PDB entry 8W3R | X-ray diffraction, 4.02 A resolution (low resolution: residue-level contacts below are approximate; hydrogen-bond / salt-bridge calls are withheld) | chains A and F

[Chain A]
Protein: A4 single-chain fragment variable
Source organism: Homo sapiens
Sequence (272 residues; numbered 1 to 255 plus 18 insertion-coded residues; 1 number in that range is skipped by the numbering (no residue carries it; nothing is unmodelled there); the number before each row is that of its first residue; a row labelled like 83A-83C holds insertion residues (83A, then the next letters in order)):
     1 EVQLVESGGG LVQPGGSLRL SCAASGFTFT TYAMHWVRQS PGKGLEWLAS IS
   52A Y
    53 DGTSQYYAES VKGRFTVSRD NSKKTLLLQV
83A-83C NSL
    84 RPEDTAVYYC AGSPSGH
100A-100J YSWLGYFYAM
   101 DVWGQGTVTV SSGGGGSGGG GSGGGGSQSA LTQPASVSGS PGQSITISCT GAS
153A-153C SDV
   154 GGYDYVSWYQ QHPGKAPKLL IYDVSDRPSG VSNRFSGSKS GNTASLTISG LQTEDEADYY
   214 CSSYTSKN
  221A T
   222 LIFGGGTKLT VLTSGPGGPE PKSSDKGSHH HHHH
Disordered / not traced: 114-127, 234-255
Disulfide bonds: Cys22-Cys93, Cys149-Cys214

[Chain F]
Protein: prefusion-stabilized RSV F protein UFCR2-iSS-P2-NQ
Source organism: Homo sapiens
Sequence (507 residues; each row starts with the number of its first residue; note: 39 numbers in that range are skipped by the numbering (no residue carries them; nothing is unmodelled there); numbers below 1 keep their minus sign (Met-3 is residue -3)):
    -3 MGILPSPGMP ALLSLVSLLS VLLMGCVAEQ NITEEFYQST CSAVSKGYLG ALRTGWYTSV
    57 ITIELSNIKE NKCNGTDAKV KLIKQELDKY KNAVTDLQLL MQSTPAT
   143 GSGSAICSGV AVCKVLHLEG EVNKIKSALL STNKAVVSLS NGPSVLTSKV LDLKNYIDKQ
   203 LLPIVNKQSC SIPNIETVIE FQQKNNRLLE ITREFSVNAG VTTPVSTYML TNSELLSLIN
   263 DMPITNDQKK LMSNNVQIVR QQSYSIMCII KEEVLAYVVQ LPLYGVIDTP CWKLHTSPLC
   323 TTNTKEGSNI CLTRTDRGWY CDNAGSVSFF PQAETCKVQS NRVFCDTMNS LTLPSEVNLC
   383 NVDIFNPKYD CKIMTSKTDV SSSVITSLGA IVSCYGKTKC TASNKNRGII KTFSNGCDYV
   443 SNKGVDTVSV GNTLYCVNKQ EGQSLYVKGE PIINFYDPLV FPSNQFDASI SQVNEKINQS
   503 LAFIRKSDEL LASGYIPEAP RDGQAYVRKD GEWVLLSTFL
Disordered / not traced: -3 to 25, 510-542
Disulfide bonds: Cys37-Cys439, Cys69-Cys212, Cys149-Cys458, Cys155-Cys290, Cys313-Cys343, Cys322-Cys333, Cys358-Cys367, Cys382-Cys393, Cys416-Cys422
Glycans and other covalent adducts: N-acetylglucosamine (NAG) linked to Asn500
From the paper describing this entry:
  - contacts within the chain: Asn486-Gln487 (hydrogen bond)

[How chain A and chain F interact]
Pairs across the interface (42; chain A residue first):
  Tyr52A(A) with Lys168(F); Glu294(F); Glu295(F)
  Asp53(A) with Lys168(F); Lys196(F); Glu295(F)
  Thr55(A) with Glu60(F); Leu172(F); Lys196(F)
  Tyr58(A) with Asn197(F); Lys201(F)
  His100(A) with Asn63(F); Glu294(F); Glu295(F)
  Tyr100A(A) with Asn63(F); Lys65(F); Glu295(F)
  Ser100B(A) with Lys196(F); Asp200(F); Glu295(F)
  Trp100C(A) with Asp200(F); Leu204(F); Pro205(F); Asn208(F)
  Tyr100F(A) with Ile64(F); Lys65(F); Glu66(F); Leu204(F); Asn208(F)
  Gly155(A) with Lys209(F); Gln210(F)
  Tyr156(A) with Pro205(F); Asn208(F); Lys209(F)
  Asp157(A) with Gln210(F)
  Tyr158(A) with Asn208(F)
  Lys192(A) with Gln210(F)
  Tyr217(A) with Pro205(F)
  Ser219(A) with Pro205(F)
  Asn221(A) with Asp200(F); Lys201(F); Pro205(F)
Also at the interface, not in a pair above, chain A (19 interface residues in all): Thr30, Gly54
Also at the interface, not in a pair above, chain F (20 interface residues in all): Asn165, Ile206
From the paper, about this interface:
  - interface residues, chain F: Asn63(F), Lys65(F), Lys168(F), Lys196(F), Asn197(F), Asp200(F), Leu204(F), Pro205(F), Asn208(F), Gln210(F), Glu294(F), Glu295(F)

[In short]
19 residues of chain A face 20 of chain F across their interface. N-acetylglucosamine is covalently linked to
Asn500(F). From the paper: interface residues Asn63(F), Lys65(F) and Lys168(F) among others; contacts within
the chain involving Asn486(F) and Gln487(F).
Chain A is A4 single-chain fragment variable and chain F is prefusion-stabilized RSV F protein
UFCR2-iSS-P2-NQ, both from Homo sapiens; the structure, Crystal structure of prefusion-stabilized RSV F
protein UFCR2-iSS-P2-NQ in complex with A4 single-chain fragment variable, was determined by X-ray
diffraction.
